Entry 6IE8 (X-ray diffraction, 2.00 A resolution); this record covers chain A.

Chain A:
Molecule: Regulatory protein
Organism: Salmonella typhimurium (strain 14028s / SGSC 2262)
UniProtKB: A0A0F6AY66 (A0A0F6AY66_SALT1); residue numbers follow UniProt; this construct covers 2-193
Sequence (194 residues; row label = number of the first residue in the row; numbering starts at 0):
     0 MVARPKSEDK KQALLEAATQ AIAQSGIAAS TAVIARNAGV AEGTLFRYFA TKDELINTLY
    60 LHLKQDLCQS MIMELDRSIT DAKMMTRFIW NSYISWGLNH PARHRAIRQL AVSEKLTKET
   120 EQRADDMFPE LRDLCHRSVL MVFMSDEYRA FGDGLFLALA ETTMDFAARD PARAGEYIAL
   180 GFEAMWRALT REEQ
Disordered / not traced: 0-7, 192-193
Differences from the reference sequence: insertion (1)
Residues lining bound ligands: cholic acid (CHD): Tyr59, Lys63, Leu66, Met70, Thr85, Ile88, Tyr92, Ile106, Ala110, Cys134, Ser137, Leu139, Met140, Arg148, Asp152, Phe155, Leu156
From the paper describing this entry:
  - binding site for cholic acid: Tyr59, Thr85, Ser137, Asp152

Overview:
Bound to chain A: cholic acid. The paper reports a binding site for cholic acid at Tyr59, Thr85 and Ser137
among others.
Chain A is Regulatory protein (Salmonella typhimurium (strain 14028s / SGSC 2262)); the structure, RamR in
complex with cholic acid, was determined by X-ray diffraction, deposited together with 6IE9.
